Entry 7APX (electron microscopy, 3.40 A resolution); this record covers chains A and E of the 6 polymer chains in the assembly.

[Chain A]
Molecule: THO complex subunit 2, Tho2
From: Saccharomyces cerevisiae (strain ATCC 204508 / S288c)
UniProtKB: P53552 (THO2_YEAST); the author numbering skips numbers that UniProt does not, so the offset changes along the chain: 1-1222 = UniProt 1-1222; 2626-3000 = UniProt 1223-1597
Amino-acid sequence (1620 residues; numbered -3 to 3019; 1403 numbers in that range are skipped by the numbering (no residue carries them; nothing is unmodelled there); the number before each row is that of its first residue; numbers below 1 keep their minus sign (Gly-3 is residue -3); X marks 19 residues of unknown identity (built as UNK)):
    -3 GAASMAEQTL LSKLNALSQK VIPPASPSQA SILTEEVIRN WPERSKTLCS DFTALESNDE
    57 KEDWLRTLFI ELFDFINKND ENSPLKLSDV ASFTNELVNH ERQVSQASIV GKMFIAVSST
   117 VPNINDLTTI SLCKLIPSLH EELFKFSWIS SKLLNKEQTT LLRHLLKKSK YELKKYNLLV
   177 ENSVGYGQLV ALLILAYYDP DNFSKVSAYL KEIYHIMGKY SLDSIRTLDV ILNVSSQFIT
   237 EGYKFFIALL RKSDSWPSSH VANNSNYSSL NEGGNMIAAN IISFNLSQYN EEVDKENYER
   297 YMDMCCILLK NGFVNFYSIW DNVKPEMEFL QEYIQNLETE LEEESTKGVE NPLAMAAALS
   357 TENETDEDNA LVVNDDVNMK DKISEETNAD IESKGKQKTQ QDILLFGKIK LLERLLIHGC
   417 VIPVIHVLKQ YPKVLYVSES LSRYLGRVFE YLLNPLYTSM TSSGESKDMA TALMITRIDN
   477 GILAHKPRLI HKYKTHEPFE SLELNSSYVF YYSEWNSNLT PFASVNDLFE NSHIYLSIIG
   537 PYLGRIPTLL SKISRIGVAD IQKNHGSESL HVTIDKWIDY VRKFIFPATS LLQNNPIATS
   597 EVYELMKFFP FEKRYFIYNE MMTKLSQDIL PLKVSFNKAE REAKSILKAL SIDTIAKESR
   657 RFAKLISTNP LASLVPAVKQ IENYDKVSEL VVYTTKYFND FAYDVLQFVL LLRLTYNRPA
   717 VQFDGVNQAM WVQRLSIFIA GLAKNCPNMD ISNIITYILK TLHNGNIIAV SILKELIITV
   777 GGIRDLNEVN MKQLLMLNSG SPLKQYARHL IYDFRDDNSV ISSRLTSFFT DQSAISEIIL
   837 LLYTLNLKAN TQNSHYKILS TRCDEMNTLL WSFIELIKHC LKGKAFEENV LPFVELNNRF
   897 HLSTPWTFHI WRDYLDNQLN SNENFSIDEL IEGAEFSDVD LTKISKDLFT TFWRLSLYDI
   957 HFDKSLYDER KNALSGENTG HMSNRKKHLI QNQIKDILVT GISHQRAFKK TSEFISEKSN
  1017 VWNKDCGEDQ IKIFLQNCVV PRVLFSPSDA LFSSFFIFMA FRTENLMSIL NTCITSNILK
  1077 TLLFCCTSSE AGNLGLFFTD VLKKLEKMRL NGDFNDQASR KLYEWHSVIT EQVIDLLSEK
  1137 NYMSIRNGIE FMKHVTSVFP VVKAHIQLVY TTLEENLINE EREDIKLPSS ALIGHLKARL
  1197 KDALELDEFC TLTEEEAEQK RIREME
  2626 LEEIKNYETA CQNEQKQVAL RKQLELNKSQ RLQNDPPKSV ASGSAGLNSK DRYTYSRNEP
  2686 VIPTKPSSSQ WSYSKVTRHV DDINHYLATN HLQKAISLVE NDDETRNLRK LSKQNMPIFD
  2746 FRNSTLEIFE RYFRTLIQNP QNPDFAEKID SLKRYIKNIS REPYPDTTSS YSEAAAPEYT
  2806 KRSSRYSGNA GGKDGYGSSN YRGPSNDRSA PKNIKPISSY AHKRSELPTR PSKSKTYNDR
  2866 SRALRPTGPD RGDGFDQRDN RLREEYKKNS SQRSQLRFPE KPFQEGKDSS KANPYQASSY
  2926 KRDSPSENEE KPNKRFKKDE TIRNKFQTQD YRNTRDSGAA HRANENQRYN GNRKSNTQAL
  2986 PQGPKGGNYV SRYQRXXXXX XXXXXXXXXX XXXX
Not modelled in the structure: -3 to 11, 73-84, 357-393, 972-982, 1019-1023, 2626-3000
Sequence notes: expression tag (-3 to 0)

[Chain E]
Molecule: Protein TEX1
From: Saccharomyces cerevisiae (strain ATCC 204508 / S288c)
UniProtKB: P53851 (TEX1_YEAST); residues 1-380 here = UniProt positions 1-380
Amino-acid sequence (380 residues; row label = number of the first residue in the row):
     1 MSTIGAVDIL NQKTITSEVA ASVTSKYLQS TFSKGNTSHI EDKRFIHVSS RSHSRFTSTP
    61 ITPNEILSLK FHVSGSSMAY SRMDGSLTVW FIKDASFDKS VEVYIPDCCG SDKLATDLSW
   121 NPTSLNQIAV VSNSSEISLL LINEKSLTAS KLRTLSLGSK TKVNTCLYDP LGNWLLAATK
   181 SEKIYLFDVK KDHSSVCSLN ISDISQEDND VVYSLAWSNG GSHIFIGFKS GYLAILKAKH
   241 GILEVCTKIK AHTGPITEIK MDPWGRNFIT GSIDGNCYVW NMKSLCCELI INDLNSAVTT
   301 LDVCHLGKIL GICTEDEMVY FYDLNSGNLL HSKSLANYKT DPVLKFYPDK SWYIMSGKND
   361 TLSNHFVKNE KNLITYWKDM
Not modelled in the structure: 1-21, 54-60, 377-380

[Interface between chain A and chain E]
Contacting residue pairs (40; chain A residue first):
  Tyr453(A) with Ser284(E), hydrogen bond (side chain-backbone)
  Ser462(A) with Cys246(E)
  Met465(A) with His223(E); Met282(E)
  Ala466(A) with Gly265(E)
  Thr467(A) with Asn219(E), hydrogen bond (side chain-backbone); Trp264(E); Gly265(E)
  Ala468(A) with Pro263(E); Trp264(E)
  Leu469(A) with Asn219(E); Pro263(E), hydrogen bond (backbone-backbone)
  Leu479(A) with Pro122(E); Thr123(E)
  Arg484(A) with Pro263(E); Trp264(E); His305(E)
  Ile486(A) with Trp264(E), hydrophobic
  Leu500(A) with Leu306(E), hydrophobic; Lys308(E); Leu373(E), hydrophobic
  Thr544(A) with Cys287(E)
  Ser547(A) with Cys286(E)
  Arg551(A) with Ser284(E); Leu285(E), hydrogen bond (side chain-backbone); Cys286(E), hydrogen bond
  Asn591(A) with Ile290(E)
  Pro592(A) with Tyr278(E)
  Ile593(A) with Lys250(E); Cys287(E), hydrophobic
  Lys653(A) with Asn295(E)
  Arg656(A) with Asp274(E); Asn295(E); Ser296(E); Ala297(E)
  Lys660(A) with Gly275(E); Asn276(E); Leu294(E), hydrogen bond (side chain-backbone)
  Tyr693(A) with Thr253(E), hydrogen bond (backbone-side chain)
  Asn695(A) with Thr253(E)
Other interface residues (no listed pair), chain A (31 interface residues in all): Ser459, Thr472, Leu498, Lys548, Asn590, Ser596, Ala652, Lys692, Phe694
Other interface residues (no listed pair), chain E (40 interface residues in all): Ser74, Ser124, Phe225, Ile249, Ala251, Arg266, Ile273, Trp280, Lys283, Asn292, Asn325, Ile374

[Summary]
31 residues of chain A and 40 residues of chain E are in contact, with 7 hydrogen bonds. Polar pairs include
Tyr453(A)-Ser284(E), Thr467(A)-Asn219(E) and Arg551(A)-Leu285(E).
Here chain A is THO complex subunit 2, Tho2 and chain E is Protein TEX1, both from Saccharomyces cerevisiae
(strain ATCC 204508 / S288c). Entry 7APX (yeast THO-Sub2 complex) was determined by electron microscopy (same
publication as 7AQO).
